4QII - chains E and F of the 6 polymer chains in the assembly; structure by X-ray diffraction, 1.64 A resolution.

== Chain E (and F) ==
Name: 1,4-Dihydroxy-2-naphthoyl-CoA synthase
Source organism: Mycobacterium tuberculosis H37Rv
Notes: EC 4.1.3.36; chain F of this document is another copy of the same molecule, construct and numbering; everything in this record applies to it too
Reference sequence: P9WNP5 (MENB_MYCTU); residues 1-314 here = UniProt positions 1-314
Amino-acid sequence (334 residues; numbered -19 to 314; the number before each row is that of its first residue; numbers below 1 keep their minus sign (Met-19 is residue -19)):
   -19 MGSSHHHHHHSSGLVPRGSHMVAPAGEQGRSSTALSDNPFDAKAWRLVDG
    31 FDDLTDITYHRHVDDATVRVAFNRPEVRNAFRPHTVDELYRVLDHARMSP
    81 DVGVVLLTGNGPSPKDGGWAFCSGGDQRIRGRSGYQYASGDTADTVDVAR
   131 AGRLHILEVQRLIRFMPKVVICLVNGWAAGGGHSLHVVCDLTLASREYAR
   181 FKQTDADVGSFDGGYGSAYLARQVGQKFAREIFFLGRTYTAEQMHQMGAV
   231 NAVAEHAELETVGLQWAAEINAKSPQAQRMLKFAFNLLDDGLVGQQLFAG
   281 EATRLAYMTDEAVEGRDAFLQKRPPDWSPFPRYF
Disordered / not traced: -19 to 16
Differences from the reference sequence: expression tag (-19 to 0)
Swiss-Prot annotation at these positions:
  - binding site (substrate): Arg58, Lys95, Ser103 to Gln107, Tyr115, Trp157 to Gly161, Thr184, Ser190, Tyr287, Lys302
  - site (Important for catalysis): Tyr115, Asp185, Tyr287
Residues lining bound ligands:
  - Salicylyl CoA (2NE), molecule 1: Glu56, Val57, Arg58, Ala60, Phe61, Lys95, Ser103, Gly104, Gly105, Asp106, Gln107, Arg108, Tyr115, Leu134, Ile136, Trp157, Ala159, Gly160, Gly161, Lys182, Thr184, Asp185, Val188, Ser190, Phe191, Asp192
  - Salicylyl CoA (2NE), molecule 2: Tyr287, Phe299, Lys302

== Chain E / chain F interface ==
Pairs across the interface (63; chain E residue first):
  Ser113(E) with Tyr313(F)
  Ala131(E) with Tyr313(F), hydrophobic
  Arg133(E) with Phe314(F), hydrogen bond (side chain-backbone)
  Ala186(E) with Lys253(F); Ser254(F), hydrogen bond (backbone-backbone); Ala257(F), hydrophobic; Gln258(F)
  Asp187(E) with Lys253(F), salt bridge
  Gly189(E) with Ser254(F)
  Ser190(E) with Ala257(F)
  Phe191(E) with Met260(F), hydrophobic; Leu261(F), hydrophobic
  Asp192(E) with Leu261(F)
  Gly193(E) with Ala264(F)
  Ser197(E) with Phe265(F)
  Arg202(E) with Arg202(F); Asp269(F), salt bridge
  Gly205(E) with Arg202(F); Gln203(F)
  Gln206(E) with Tyr199(F); Arg202(F), hydrogen bond (backbone-backbone); Phe265(F); Asp269(F)
  Lys207(E) with His166(F), hydrogen bond (side chain-backbone); Val167(F); Cys169(F), hydrogen bond (side chain-backbone); Asp170(F); Leu171(F); Thr172(F), hydrogen bond; Gln203(F); Gly228(F); Ala229(F); Asn231(F), hydrogen bond (backbone-side chain)
  Phe208(E) with His225(F); Gly228(F); Val230(F); Asn231(F)
  Ala209(E) with Phe265(F)
  Arg210(E) with Arg144(F); Asp170(F), salt bridge; Tyr199(F), hydrogen bond; Phe265(F); Asn266(F), hydrogen bond
  Glu211(E) with Leu171(F); Asn231(F), hydrogen bond; Trp246(F)
  Phe213(E) with Gln258(F); Leu261(F), hydrophobic; Phe265(F), hydrophobic
  Phe214(E) with Val149(F), hydrophobic; Ile250(F); Lys253(F); Gln258(F), hydrogen bond (backbone-side chain); Leu261(F), hydrophobic; Lys262(F)
  Leu215(E) with Leu171(F), hydrophobic; Trp246(F), hydrophobic; Glu249(F); Ile250(F), hydrophobic; Lys253(F), hydrogen bond (backbone-side chain)
  Gly216(E) with Lys253(F)
  Arg217(E) with Trp246(F); Glu249(F), salt bridge
Interface residues without a listed pair, chain E (29 interface residues in all): Gly132, Glu138, Ala198, Ala201, Val204
Interface residues without a listed pair, chain F (33 interface residues in all): Gln245

== Summary ==
29 residues of chain E face 33 of chain F across their interface; the contacts include 12 hydrogen bonds and 4
salt bridges. Polar pairs include Asp187(E)-Lys253(F), Arg202(E)-Asp269(F) and Arg210(E)-Asp170(F). Bound to
chain E: Salicylyl CoA. UniProt lists 17 substrate-binding residues on chain E.
Both chains are 1,4-Dihydroxy-2-naphthoyl-CoA synthase (Mycobacterium tuberculosis H37Rv). Entry 4QII (Crystal
Structure of type II MenB from Mycobacteria tuberculosis) was determined by X-ray diffraction (same
publication as 4QIJ).
